PDB entry 1Q82 | X-ray diffraction, 2.98 A resolution | chains A and N of the 31 polymer chains in the assembly

# Chain A
Molecule: 23S ribosomal RNA
From: Haloarcula marismortui
Sequence (2922 nucleotides; each row starts with the number of its first residue):
     2 UUGGCUACUA UGCCAGCUGG UGGAUUGCUC GGCUCAGGCG CUGAUGAAGG ACGUGCCAAG
    62 CUGCGAUAAG CCAUGGGGAG CCGCACGGAG GCGAAGAACC AUGGAUUUCC GAAUGAGAAU
   122 CUCUCUAACA AUUGCUUCGC GCAAUGAGGA ACCCCGAGAA CUGAAACAUC UCAGUAUCGG
   182 GAGGAACAGA AAACGCAAUG UGAUGUCGUU AGUAACCGCG AGUGAACGCG AUACAGCCCA
   242 AACCGAAGCC CUCACGGGCA AUGUGGUGUC AGGGCUACCU CUCAUCAGCC GACCGUCUCG
   302 ACGAAGUCUC UUGGAACAGA GCGUGAUACA GGGUGACAAC CCCGUACUCG AGACCAGUAC
   362 GACGUGCGGU AGUGCCAGAG UAGCGGGGGU UGGAUAUCCC UCGCGAAUAA CGCAGGCAUC
   422 GACUGCGAAG GCUAAACACA ACCUGAGACC GAUAGUGAAC AAGUAGUGUG AACGAACGCU
   482 GCAAAGUACC CUCAGAAGGG AGGCGAAAUA GAGCAUGAAA UCAGUUGGCG AUCGAGCGAC
   542 AGGGCAUACA AGGUCCCUCG ACGAAUGACC GACGCGCGAG CGUCCAGUAA GACUCACGGG
   602 AAGCCGAUGU UCUGUCGUAC GUUUUGAAAA ACGAGCCAGG GAGUGUGUCU GCAUGGCAAG
   662 UCUAACCGGA GUAUCCGGGG AGGCACAGGG AAACCGACAU GGCCGCAGGG CUUUGCCCGA
   722 GGGCCGCCGU CUUCAAGGGC GGGGAGCCAU GUGGACACGA CCCGAAUCCG GACGAUCUAC
   782 GCAUGGACAA GAUGAAGCGU GCCGAAAGGC ACGUGGAAGU CUGUUAGAGU UGGUGUCCUA
   842 CAAUACCCUC UCGUGAUCUA UGUGUAGGGG UGAAAGGCCC AUCGAGUCCG GCAACAGCUG
   902 GUUCCAAUCG AAACAUGUCG AAGCAUGACC UCCGCCGAGG UAGUCUGUGA GGUAGAGCGA
   962 CCGAUUGGUG UGUCCGCCUC CGAGAGGAGU CGGCACACCU GUCAAACUCC AAACUUACAG
  1022 ACGCCGUUUG ACGCGGGGAU UCCGGUGCGC GGGGUAAGCC UGUGUACCAG GAGGGGAACA
  1082 ACCCAGAGAU AGGUUAAGGU CCCCAAGUGU GGAUUAAGUG UAAUCCUCUG AAGGUGGUCU
  1142 CGAGCCCUAG ACAGCCGGGA GGUGAGCUUA GAAGCAGCUA CCCUCUAAGA AAAGCGUAAC
  1202 AGCUUACCGG CCGAGGUUUG AGGCGCCCAA AAUGAUCGGG ACUCAAAUCC ACCACCGAGA
  1262 CCUGUCCGUA CCACUCAUAC UGGUAAUCGA GUAGAUUGGC GCUCUAAUUG GAUGGAAGUA
  1322 GGGGUGAAAA CUCCUAUGGA CCGAUUAGUG ACGAAAAUCC UGGCCAUAGU AGCAGCGAUA
  1382 GUCGGGUGAG AACCCCGACG GCCUAAUGGA UAAGGGUUCC UCAGCACUGC UGAUCAGCUG
  1442 AGGGUUAGCC GGUCCUAAGU CAUACCGCAA CUCGACUAUG ACGAAAUGGG AAACGGGUUA
  1502 AUAUUCCCGU GCCACUAUGC AGUGAAAGUU GACGCCCUGG GGUCGAUCAC GCUGGGCAUU
  1562 CGCCCAGUCG AACCGUCCAA CUCCGUGGAA GCCGUAAUGG CAGGAAGCGG ACGAACGGCG
  1622 GCAUAGGGAA ACGUGAUUCA ACCUGGGGCC CAUGAAAAGA CGAGCAUAGU GUCCGUACCG
  1682 AGAACCGACA CAGGUGUCCA UGGCGGCGAA AGCCAAGGCC UGUCGGGAGC AACCAACGUU
  1742 AGGGAAUUCG GCAAGUUAGU CCCGUACCUU CGGAAGAAGG GAUGCCUGCU CCGGAACGGA
  1802 GCAGGUCGCA GUGACUCGGA AGCUCGGACU GUCUAGUAAC AACAUAGGUG ACCGCAAAUC
  1862 CGCAAGGACU CGUACGGUCA CUGAAUCCUG CCCAGUGCAG GUAUCUGAAC ACCUCGUACA
  1922 AGAGGACGAA GGACCUGUCA ACGGCGGGGG UAACUAUGAC CCUCUUAAGG UAGCGUAGUA
  1982 CCUUGCCGCA UCAGUAGCGG CUUGCAUGAA UGGAUUAACC AGAGCUUCAC UGUCCCAACG
  2042 UUGGGCCCGG UGAACUGUAC AUUCCAGUGC GGAGUCUGGA GACACCCAGG GGGAAGCGAA
  2102 GACCCUAUGG AGCUUUACUG CAGGCUGUCG CUGAGACGUG GUCGCCGAUG UGCAGCAUAG
  2162 GUAGGAGACA CUACACAGGU ACCCGCGCUA GCGGGCCACC GAGUCAACAG UGAAAUACUA
  2222 CCCGUCGGUG ACUGCGACUC UCACUCCGGG AGGAGGACAC CGAUAGCCGG GCAGUUUGAC
  2282 UGGGGCGGUA CGCGCUCGAA AAGAUAUCGA GCGCGCCCUA UGGCUAUCUC AGCCGGGACA
  2342 GAGACCCGGC GAAGAGUGCA AGAGCAAAAG AUAGCUUGAC AGUGUUCUUC CCAACGAGGA
  2402 ACGCUGACGC GAAAGCGUGG UCUAGCGAAC CAAUUAGCCU GCUUGAUGCG GGCAAUUGAU
  2462 GACAGAAAAG CUACCCUAGG GAUAACAGAG UCGUCACUCG CAAGAGCACA UAUCGACCGA
  2522 GUGGCUUGCU ACCUCGAUGU CGGUUCCCUC CAUCCUGCCC GUGCAGAAGC GGGCAAGGGU
  2582 GAGGUUGUUC GCCUAUUAAA GGAGGUCGUG AGCUGGGUUU AGACCGUCGU GAGACAGGUC
  2642 GGCUGCUAUC UACUGGGUGU GUAAUGGUGU CUGACAAGAA CGACCGUAUA GUACGAGAGG
  2702 AACUACGGUU GGUGGCCACU GGUGUACCGG UUGUUCGAGA GAGCACGUGC CGGGUAGCCA
  2762 CGCCACACGG GGUAAGAGCU GAACGCAUCU AAGCUCGAAA CCCACUUGGA AAAGAGACAC
  2822 CGCCGAGGUC CCGCGUACAA GACGCGGUCG AUAGACUCGG GGUGUGCGCG UCGAGGUAAC
  2882 GAGACGUUAA GCCCACGAGC ACUAACAGAC CAAAGCCAUC AU
Not modelled in the structure: 2-9, 126-127, 715, 971-998, 1560, 1952-1963, 2137-2236, 2339-2343, 2665-2666, 2915-2923
Metal / ion sites: Mg2+ site 1 near G28 (its only coordinating residue here); Na+ site 1: C40, G41; Na+ site 2: G56, A59, G61; Na+ site 3 near U108 (its only coordinating residue here); Mg2+ site 2 near U115 (its only coordinating residue here); Na+ site 4: C141, G142; Na+ site 5 near U146 (its only coordinating residue here); Mg2+ site 3: C162, U2276; K+: C162, U163, U172; Mg2+ site 4: A165, A167, C168; Na+ site 6: A165, A166; Mg2+ site 5: A166, G219; 65 more Na+ sites not listed; 96 more Mg2+ sites not listed
Ligand contacts: puromycin-5'-monophosphate (PPU): G2102, A2103, A2486, C2487, U2541, C2542, G2588, C2608, G2618, U2619, U2620
From the paper describing this entry:
  - binding site for CC-puromycin: G2588
  - catalytic residues: A2486 (proposed by the authors, not directly observed)

# Chain N
Name: L15 Ribosomal Protein
From: Haloarcula marismortui
Amino-acid sequence (194 residues; numbered 1 to 194; the number before each row is that of its first residue):
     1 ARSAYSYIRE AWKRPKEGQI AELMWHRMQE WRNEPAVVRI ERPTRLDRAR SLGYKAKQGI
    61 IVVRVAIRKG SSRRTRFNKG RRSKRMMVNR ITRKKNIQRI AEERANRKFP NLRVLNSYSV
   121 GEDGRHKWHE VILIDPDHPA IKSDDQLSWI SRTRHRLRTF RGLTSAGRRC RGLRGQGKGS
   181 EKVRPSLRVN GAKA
Metal / ion sites: Na+ site 1: Asn106, Phe109, Pro110, Leu112; Na+ site 2: Lys193 (shared with U391(A) of chain A)

# How chain A and chain N interact
Pairs across the interface (271):
  G44(A) - Arg156(N)  base contact
  U133(A) - Lys108(N)  hydrogen bond to the sugar
  U133(A) - Pro110(N)  base contact
  U134(A) - Lys108(N)  phosphate contact
  U134(A) - Phe109(N)  phosphate contact
  U134(A) - Asn111(N)  hydrogen bond to the sugar
  G135(A) - Arg39(N)  salt bridge to the phosphate
  G135(A) - Ile61(N)  phosphate contact
  G135(A) - Phe109(N)  phosphate contact
  G135(A) - Asn111(N)  hydrogen bond to the sugar
  G135(A) - Leu112(N)  sugar contact
  G135(A) - Asp135(N)  hydrogen bond to the sugar
  C136(A) - Arg39(N)  salt bridge to the phosphate
  C136(A) - Gln58(N)  phosphate contact
  C136(A) - His138(N)  hydrogen bond to the sugar
  U137(A) - Gln58(N)  phosphate contact
  A145(A) - Asn111(N)  sugar contact
  A145(A) - Asp137(N)  sugar contact
  C154(A) - Arg188(N)  salt bridge to the phosphate
  C155(A) - Arg161(N)  hydrogen bond to the sugar
  C155(A) - Arg171(N)  hydrogen bond to the phosphate
  C155(A) - Ser186(N)  hydrogen bond to the phosphate
  C155(A) - Arg188(N)  salt bridge to the phosphate
  C155(A) - Val189(N)  phosphate contact
  C156(A) - Arg99(N)  hydrogen bond to the phosphate
  C156(A) - Phe160(N)  sugar contact
  C156(A) - Arg161(N)  sugar contact
  C156(A) - Arg171(N)  salt bridge to the phosphate
  C156(A) - Ser186(N)  phosphate contact
  C156(A) - Leu187(N)  hydrogen bond to the phosphate
  C156(A) - Arg188(N)  hydrogen bond to the phosphate
  G157(A) - Lys95(N)  hydrogen bond to the sugar
  G157(A) - Arg99(N)  salt bridge to the phosphate
  G157(A) - Leu187(N)  phosphate contact
  A158(A) - Arg93(N)  hydrogen bond to the phosphate
  A158(A) - Lys94(N)  hydrogen bond to the phosphate
  G159(A) - Arg74(N)  salt bridge to the phosphate
  G159(A) - Arg93(N)  salt bridge to the phosphate
  A160(A) - Arg81(N)  hydrogen bond to the sugar
  A160(A) - Arg85(N)  phosphate contact
  A161(A) - Gly80(N)  sugar contact
  A161(A) - Arg81(N)  phosphate contact
  A161(A) - Arg82(N)  salt bridge to the phosphate
  A169(A) - Ser83(N)  hydrogen bond to the phosphate
  U170(A) - Arg82(N)  salt bridge to the phosphate
  U170(A) - Ser83(N)  hydrogen bond to the phosphate
  U170(A) - Lys84(N)  hydrogen bond to the phosphate
  C171(A) - Arg82(N)  salt bridge to the phosphate
  C171(A) - Lys84(N)  salt bridge to the phosphate
  U172(A) - Arg82(N)  hydrogen bond to the base
  C173(A) - Arg82(N)  base contact
  A174(A) - Arg85(N)  base contact
  G175(A) - Lys94(N)  hydrogen bond to the base
  G175(A) - Gly191(N)  sugar contact
  G175(A) - Ala192(N)  sugar contact
  G175(A) - Lys193(N)  sugar contact
  G181(A) - Arg107(N)  hydrogen bond to the sugar
  G181(A) - Phe160(N)  hydrogen bond to the base
  G182(A) - Leu157(N)  phosphate contact
  G182(A) - Arg161(N)  sugar contact
  A183(A) - Arg156(N)  sugar contact
  A183(A) - Leu157(N)  sugar contact
  A183(A) - Arg161(N)  hydrogen bond to the sugar
  G184(A) - Thr153(N)  phosphate contact
  G184(A) - Arg156(N)  salt bridge to the phosphate
  A187(A) - Arg154(N)  salt bridge to the phosphate
  A187(A) - Arg161(N)  phosphate contact
  C188(A) - Arg154(N)  phosphate contact
  C188(A) - Arg161(N)  salt bridge to the phosphate
  C188(A) - Leu163(N)  phosphate contact
  C188(A) - Arg171(N)  hydrogen bond to the phosphate
  C188(A) - Pro185(N)  hydrogen bond to the sugar
  C188(A) - Ser186(N)  sugar contact
  A189(A) - Leu163(N)  phosphate contact
  A189(A) - Arg168(N)  salt bridge to the phosphate
  A189(A) - Arg171(N)  salt bridge to the phosphate
  A189(A) - Leu173(N)  sugar contact
  A189(A) - Arg184(N)  hydrogen bond to the phosphate
  A189(A) - Pro185(N)  sugar contact
  G190(A) - Leu173(N)  phosphate contact
  G190(A) - Arg184(N)  salt bridge to the phosphate
  A191(A) - Gln176(N)  hydrogen bond to the phosphate
  A192(A) - Gln176(N)  hydrogen bond to the phosphate
  A193(A) - Arg174(N)  phosphate contact
  A193(A) - Gln176(N)  hydrogen bond to the phosphate
  A194(A) - Gln176(N)  hydrogen bond to the sugar
  A194(A) - Gly177(N)  hydrogen bond to the sugar
  C195(A) - Gly177(N)  phosphate contact
  C195(A) - Lys178(N)  hydrogen bond to the phosphate
  A204(A) - Gln176(N)  sugar contact
  U205(A) - Arg184(N)  phosphate contact
  G206(A) - Arg184(N)  phosphate contact
  U207(A) - Pro185(N)  phosphate contact
  G225(A) - Lys193(N)  salt bridge to the phosphate
  A226(A) - Glu181(N)  sugar contact
  A226(A) - Lys182(N)  sugar contact
  A227(A) - Glu181(N)  sugar contact
  C240(A) - Gln146(N)  hydrogen bond to the phosphate
  A241(A) - Arg50(N)  sugar contact
  A241(A) - Ser51(N)  sugar contact
  A242(A) - Ser3(N)  phosphate contact
  A242(A) - Tyr5(N)  phosphate contact
  A242(A) - Arg50(N)  salt bridge to the phosphate
  A243(A) - Ala1(N)  hydrogen bond to the phosphate
  A243(A) - Ser3(N)  phosphate contact
  C244(A) - Ala1(N)  hydrogen bond to the phosphate
  C250(A) - Ala140(N)  sugar contact
  C251(A) - Gln58(N)  sugar contact
  C251(A) - Pro139(N)  phosphate contact
  C251(A) - Ala140(N)  sugar contact
  C251(A) - Ser143(N)  phosphate contact
  C252(A) - Pro139(N)  phosphate contact
  G259(A) - Gln58(N)  base contact
  C260(A) - Gln58(N)  sugar contact
  A261(A) - Arg42(N)  salt bridge to the phosphate
  A261(A) - Ala56(N)  sugar contact
  A262(A) - Arg42(N)  salt bridge to the phosphate
  U263(A) - Arg42(N)  hydrogen bond to the sugar
  U263(A) - Leu46(N)  phosphate contact
  G264(A) - Tyr5(N)  hydrogen bond to the phosphate
  G264(A) - Leu46(N)  phosphate contact
  G264(A) - Arg50(N)  salt bridge to the phosphate
  G264(A) - Ala56(N)  sugar contact
  U265(A) - Arg50(N)  salt bridge to the phosphate
  U265(A) - Lys55(N)  phosphate contact
  U265(A) - Ala56(N)  hydrogen bond to the phosphate
  U265(A) - Lys57(N)  phosphate contact
  G266(A) - Lys55(N)  salt bridge to the phosphate
  G266(A) - Lys57(N)  salt bridge to the phosphate
  G266(A) - Asp144(N)  phosphate contact
  C376(A) - Ala1(N)  hydrogen bond to the sugar
  C377(A) - Ala1(N)  sugar contact
  C377(A) - Arg2(N)  phosphate contact
  A378(A) - Arg9(N)  salt bridge to the phosphate
  G379(A) - Arg9(N)  sugar contact
  G379(A) - Arg48(N)  phosphate contact
  G379(A) - Ser51(N)  hydrogen bond to the base
  A380(A) - Arg9(N)  phosphate contact
  A380(A) - Trp12(N)  sugar contact
  A380(A) - Lys13(N)  base contact
  A380(A) - Arg48(N)  salt bridge to the phosphate
  G381(A) - Lys13(N)  base contact
  G381(A) - Pro15(N)  base contact
  G381(A) - Arg45(N)  salt bridge to the phosphate
  G381(A) - Arg48(N)  salt bridge to the phosphate
  A383(A) - Arg174(N)  salt bridge to the phosphate
  G388(A) - Arg90(N)  sugar contact
  G388(A) - Thr92(N)  base contact
  G389(A) - Arg90(N)  salt bridge to the phosphate
  G390(A) - Lys84(N)  salt bridge to the phosphate
  G390(A) - Ala194(N)  base contact
  U391(A) - Lys84(N)  salt bridge to the phosphate
  U391(A) - Arg85(N)  salt bridge to the phosphate
  U391(A) - Lys193(N)  hydrogen bond to the sugar
  U391(A) - Ala194(N)  sugar contact
  U392(A) - Lys182(N)  sugar contact
  U392(A) - Lys193(N)  sugar contact
  G393(A) - Glu181(N)  base contact
  G393(A) - Lys182(N)  hydrogen bond to the base
  G394(A) - Lys178(N)  base contact
  G394(A) - Gly179(N)  base contact
  G394(A) - Glu181(N)  hydrogen bond to the base
  G394(A) - Lys182(N)  hydrogen bond to the base
  U398(A) - Gly179(N)  hydrogen bond to the sugar
  C399(A) - Gly172(N)  phosphate contact
  C399(A) - Lys178(N)  phosphate contact
  C399(A) - Gly179(N)  sugar contact
  C399(A) - Ala194(N)  base contact
  C400(A) - Lys94(N)  sugar contact
  C400(A) - Arg169(N)  phosphate contact
  C400(A) - Cys170(N)  sugar contact
  C400(A) - Gly172(N)  phosphate contact
  C401(A) - Thr92(N)  hydrogen bond to the base
  C401(A) - Arg93(N)  hydrogen bond to the sugar
  C401(A) - Lys94(N)  sugar contact
  C401(A) - Lys95(N)  phosphate contact
  C401(A) - Asn96(N)  phosphate contact
  U402(A) - Gly70(N)  sugar contact
  U402(A) - Ser71(N)  sugar contact
  U402(A) - Thr92(N)  sugar contact
  U402(A) - Asn96(N)  phosphate contact
  U402(A) - Ile97(N)  hydrogen bond to the phosphate
  C403(A) - Lys69(N)  phosphate contact
  C403(A) - Gly70(N)  phosphate contact
  C403(A) - Lys127(N)  salt bridge to the phosphate
  G404(A) - Lys69(N)  salt bridge to the phosphate
  G404(A) - Glu122(N)  phosphate contact
  C405(A) - Lys16(N)  salt bridge to the phosphate
  A407(A) - Arg14(N)  salt bridge to the phosphate
  U409(A) - Lys13(N)  hydrogen bond to the base
  G416(A) - Lys178(N)  salt bridge to the phosphate
  G417(A) - Lys178(N)  hydrogen bond to the sugar
  A430(A) - Arg48(N)  sugar contact
  G431(A) - Arg48(N)  salt bridge to the phosphate
  G431(A) - Ser51(N)  sugar contact
  G431(A) - Leu52(N)  hydrogen bond to the sugar
  G431(A) - Asn116(N)  hydrogen bond to the phosphate
  G432(A) - Asn116(N)  phosphate contact
  G432(A) - Trp149(N)  sugar contact
  G432(A) - Ser165(N)  phosphate contact
  C433(A) - Trp149(N)  sugar contact
  C433(A) - Arg158(N)  salt bridge to the phosphate
  C433(A) - Arg168(N)  salt bridge to the phosphate
  U434(A) - His155(N)  salt bridge to the phosphate
  A435(A) - Arg154(N)  salt bridge to the phosphate
  C770(A) - Lys79(N)  phosphate contact
  C770(A) - Gly80(N)  hydrogen bond to the phosphate
  C770(A) - Arg81(N)  hydrogen bond to the phosphate
  G771(A) - Lys79(N)  salt bridge to the phosphate
  G771(A) - Arg81(N)  salt bridge to the phosphate
  G869(A) - Asn78(N)  sugar contact
  G869(A) - Lys79(N)  salt bridge to the phosphate
  G870(A) - Asn78(N)  phosphate contact
  C1467(A) - Pro35(N)  phosphate contact
  C1467(A) - Ala36(N)  hydrogen bond to the phosphate
  G1468(A) - Ala36(N)  phosphate contact
  G1468(A) - Ala66(N)  phosphate contact
  G1468(A) - Arg104(N)  salt bridge to the phosphate
  C1469(A) - Arg68(N)  salt bridge to the phosphate
  C1469(A) - Arg73(N)  salt bridge to the phosphate
  C1469(A) - Arg104(N)  salt bridge to the phosphate
  A1470(A) - Arg68(N)  salt bridge to the phosphate
  A1470(A) - Arg73(N)  hydrogen bond to the phosphate
  A1470(A) - Arg93(N)  salt bridge to the phosphate
  A1470(A) - Lys95(N)  hydrogen bond to the sugar
  A1470(A) - Ile100(N)  phosphate contact
  A1471(A) - Ile100(N)  phosphate contact
  A1471(A) - Arg104(N)  salt bridge to the phosphate
  A1471(A) - Arg107(N)  phosphate contact
  C1472(A) - Arg107(N)  salt bridge to the phosphate
  C1864(A) - Arg73(N)  sugar contact
  C1864(A) - Arg74(N)  sugar contact
  C1864(A) - Thr75(N)  phosphate contact
  G2121(A) - Arg76(N)  base contact
  G2121(A) - Ser83(N)  sugar contact
  G2121(A) - Met86(N)  base contact
  C2122(A) - Arg76(N)  hydrogen bond to the sugar
  C2122(A) - Met86(N)  hydrogen bond to the sugar
  A2123(A) - Arg76(N)  sugar contact
  A2123(A) - Val88(N)  phosphate contact
  A2123(A) - Asn89(N)  hydrogen bond to the phosphate
  G2124(A) - Asn89(N)  phosphate contact
  G2131(A) - Lys16(N)  phosphate contact
  G2131(A) - Gly124(N)  hydrogen bond to the base
  C2132(A) - Lys16(N)  salt bridge to the phosphate
  C2132(A) - Asp123(N)  sugar contact
  C2132(A) - Gly124(N)  hydrogen bond to the sugar
  C2243(A) - Trp25(N)  sugar contact
  A2244(A) - Trp25(N)  hydrogen bond to the sugar
  A2244(A) - Gln29(N)  sugar contact
  A2244(A) - Arg32(N)  hydrogen bond to the phosphate
  C2245(A) - Gln29(N)  phosphate contact
  C2245(A) - Arg32(N)  salt bridge to the phosphate
  U2246(A) - Arg125(N)  salt bridge to the phosphate
  C2262(A) - Arg125(N)  sugar contact
  G2263(A) - Lys69(N)  sugar contact
  G2263(A) - Gly70(N)  phosphate contact
  G2263(A) - Ser71(N)  phosphate contact
  G2263(A) - Arg73(N)  sugar contact
  A2264(A) - Ser71(N)  hydrogen bond to the phosphate
  U2265(A) - Arg90(N)  phosphate contact
  A2266(A) - Arg90(N)  salt bridge to the phosphate
  G2272(A) - Arg76(N)  base contact
  C2273(A) - Arg76(N)  hydrogen bond to the base
  A2274(A) - Phe77(N)  sugar contact
  A2274(A) - Gly80(N)  phosphate contact
  A2274(A) - Arg81(N)  hydrogen bond to the sugar
  A2274(A) - Met86(N)  base contact
  G2275(A) - Gly80(N)  phosphate contact
  G2275(A) - Arg81(N)  sugar contact
  G2275(A) - Met86(N)  sugar contact
Also at the interface, not in a pair above, chain A (130 interface residues in all): A144, U146, U176, C239, G269, A408, A436, G868, A1865, U2133
Also at the interface, not in a pair above, chain N (120 interface residues in all): Tyr54, Gly59, Ser72, Ile91, Glu103, Gly162, Val183

# Summary
The interface between chain A and chain N involves 130 residues on one side and 120 on the other; the contacts
include 67 hydrogen bonds and 60 salt bridges. Among the polar pairs are U172(A)-Arg82(N), G175(A)-Lys94(N)
and G181(A)-Phe160(N). Chain A binds puromycin-5'-monophosphate. The paper reports the catalytic residue
A2486(A); a binding site for CC-puromycin at G2588(A).
Chain A is 23S ribosomal RNA and chain N is L15 Ribosomal Protein, both from Haloarcula marismortui; the
structure, Crystal Structure of CC-Puromycin bound to the A-site of the 50S ribosomal subunit, was determined
by X-ray diffraction (same publication as 1Q7Y, 1Q81, 1Q86 and 1M90).
